Entry 8DFS (electron microscopy, 3.00 A resolution); this record covers chains G and L of the 13 polymer chains in the assembly.

# Chain G
Name: CRISPR-associated protein, TM1801 family
From: Desulfovibrio vulgaris
UniProt: Q72WF7 (Q72WF7_DESVH); residues 1-290 here = UniProt positions 1-290
Sequence (290 residues; numbered 1 to 290; the number before each row is that of its first residue):
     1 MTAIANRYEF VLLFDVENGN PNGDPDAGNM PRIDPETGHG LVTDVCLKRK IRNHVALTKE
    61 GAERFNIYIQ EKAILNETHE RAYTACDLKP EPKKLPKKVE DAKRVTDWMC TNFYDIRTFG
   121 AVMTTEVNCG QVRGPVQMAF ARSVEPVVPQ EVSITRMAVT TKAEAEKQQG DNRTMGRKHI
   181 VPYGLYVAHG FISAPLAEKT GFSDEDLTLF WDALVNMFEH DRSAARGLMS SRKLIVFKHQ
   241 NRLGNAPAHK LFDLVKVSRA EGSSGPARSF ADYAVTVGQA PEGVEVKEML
Not modelled in the structure: 167-170

# Chain L
Molecule: 48-nt RNA strand
From: Desulfovibrio vulgaris
Sequence (48 nucleotides; each row starts with the number of its first residue):
     2 GGAUUGAAAC GCCAUGCUCA GGCUGGCGAG UGCGCGCCAC UCAUCAAG

# Chain G / chain L interface
Contacting residue pairs - 40 pairs, chain G then chain L:
  Asn22(G) with U42(L), hydrogen bond to the phosphate; C43(L), hydrogen bond to the phosphate
  Gly23(G) with U42(L), hydrogen bond to the phosphate; C43(L), phosphate contact
  Pro25(G) with U42(L), base contact
  Gly28(G) with U42(L), base contact
  Arg32(G) with U42(L), salt bridge to the phosphate
  Thr43(G) with U42(L), phosphate contact
  Val45(G) with A40(L), phosphate contact; C41(L), sugar contact
  Cys46(G) with C41(L), sugar contact
  Lys48(G) with C39(L), phosphate contact; A40(L), salt bridge to the phosphate
  Arg49(G) with C41(L), salt bridge to the phosphate
  Arg52(G) with A40(L), salt bridge to the phosphate; C41(L), salt bridge to the phosphate
  Ala121(G) with C38(L), sugar contact
  Val122(G) with C38(L), sugar contact; C39(L), base contact
  Gln131(G) with C38(L), sugar contact
  Val132(G) with C38(L), hydrogen bond to the sugar
  Arg133(G) with C38(L), phosphate contact; C39(L), phosphate contact
  Gln137(G) with C39(L), hydrogen bond to the phosphate
  Ser153(G) with A48(L), phosphate contact
  Ile154(G) with C46(L), base contact; A48(L), phosphate contact
  Thr155(G) with C46(L), phosphate contact; A47(L), phosphate contact; A48(L), hydrogen bond to the phosphate
  Arg156(G) with C46(L), hydrogen bond to the base; A47(L), phosphate contact
  Met157(G) with A47(L), hydrogen bond to the phosphate
  Arg173(G) with A47(L), hydrogen bond to the base; G49(L), hydrogen bond to the phosphate
  Lys178(G) with U45(L), base contact
  Ser223(G) with A44(L), hydrogen bond to the phosphate
  Ala224(G) with U45(L), hydrogen bond to the phosphate
  Arg226(G) with C43(L), hydrogen bond to the phosphate; A44(L), salt bridge to the phosphate
Interface residues without a listed pair, chain G (33 interface residues in all): Asn20, Pro21, Asn29, Ile69, Phe119, Gly120

# In short
33 residues of chain G and 12 residues of chain L are in contact, with 13 hydrogen bonds and 6 salt bridges.
Among the polar pairs are Arg156(G)-C46(L), Arg173(G)-A47(L) and Val132(G)-C38(L).
Here chain G is CRISPR-associated protein, TM1801 family and chain L is a 48-nt RNA strand, both from
Desulfovibrio vulgaris. Entry 8DFS (type I-C Cascade bound to AcrIF2) was determined by electron microscopy,
deposited together with 8DEJ, 8DFA, 8DEX and 8DFO.
